Entry 4HVB (X-ray diffraction, 2.35 A resolution); this record covers chain A.

Chain A:
Protein: Phosphatidylinositol 4,5-bisphosphate 3-kinase catalytic subunit gamma isoform
Source organism: Homo sapiens
Notes: EC 2.7.1.153, 2.7.11.1; fragment: Catalytic subunit
UniProtKB: P48736 (PK3CG_HUMAN); numbering as in UniProt (aligned over 144-1102)
Chain sequence (966 residues; row label = number of the first residue in the row):
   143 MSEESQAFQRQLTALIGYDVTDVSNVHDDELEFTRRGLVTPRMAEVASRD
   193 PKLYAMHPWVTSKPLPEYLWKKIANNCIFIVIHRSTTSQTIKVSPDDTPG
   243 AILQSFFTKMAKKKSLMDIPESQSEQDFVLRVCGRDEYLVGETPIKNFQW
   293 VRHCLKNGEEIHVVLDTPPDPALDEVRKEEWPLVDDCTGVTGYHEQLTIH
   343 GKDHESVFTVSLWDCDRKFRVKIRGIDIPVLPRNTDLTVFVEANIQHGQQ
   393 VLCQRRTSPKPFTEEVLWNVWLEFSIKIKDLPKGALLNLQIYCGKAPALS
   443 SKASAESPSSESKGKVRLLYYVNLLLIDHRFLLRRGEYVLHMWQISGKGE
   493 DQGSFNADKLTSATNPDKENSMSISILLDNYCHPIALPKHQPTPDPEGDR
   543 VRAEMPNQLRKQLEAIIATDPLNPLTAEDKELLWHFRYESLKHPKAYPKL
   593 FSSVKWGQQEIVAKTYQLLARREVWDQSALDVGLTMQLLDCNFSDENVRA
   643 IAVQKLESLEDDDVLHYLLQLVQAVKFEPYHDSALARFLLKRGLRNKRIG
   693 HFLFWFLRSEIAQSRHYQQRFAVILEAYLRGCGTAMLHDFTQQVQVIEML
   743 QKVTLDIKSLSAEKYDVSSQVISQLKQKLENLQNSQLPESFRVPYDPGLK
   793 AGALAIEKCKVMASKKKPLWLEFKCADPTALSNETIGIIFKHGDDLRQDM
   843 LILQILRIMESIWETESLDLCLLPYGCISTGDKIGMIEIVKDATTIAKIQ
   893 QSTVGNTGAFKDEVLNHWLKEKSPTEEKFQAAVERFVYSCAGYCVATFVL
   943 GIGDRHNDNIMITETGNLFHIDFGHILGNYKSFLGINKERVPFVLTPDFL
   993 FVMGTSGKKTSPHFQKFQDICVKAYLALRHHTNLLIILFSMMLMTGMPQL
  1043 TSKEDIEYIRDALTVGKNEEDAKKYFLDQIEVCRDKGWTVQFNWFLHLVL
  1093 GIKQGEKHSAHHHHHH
Disordered / not traced: 143, 255-268, 323-356, 374-378, 436-459, 490-496, 523-524, 529-543, 754-759, 973-982, 1091-1108
Differences from the reference sequence: expression tag (143, 1103-1108); conflict Arg459 (Gln in P48736)
Swiss-Prot annotation at these positions:
  - region: Val803 to Lys809 (G-loop), Gly943 to Asn951 (Catalytic loop), His962 to Thr988 (Activation loop)
  - binding site (ATP): Gly829 to Leu838, Leu864 to Thr872, Phe961 to Leu969
  - modified residue: Thr1024 (Phosphothreonine), Ser1101 (Phosphoserine)
Small-molecule neighbours: 19P (1-{1-[(2S)-2-hydroxypropanoyl]piperidin-4-yl}-3-methyl-8-(6-methylpyridin-3-yl)-1,3-dihydro-2H-imidazo[4,5-c][1,5]naphthyridin-2-one): Met804, Pro810, Trp812, Ile831, Lys833, Asp836, Leu838, Asp841, Tyr867, Ile879, Glu880, Ile881, Val882, Ala885, Asn951, Met953, Ile963, Asp964
Reported in the primary citation:
  - binding site for 19P: Lys833, Asp964

In short:
Chain A binds compound 19P. From UniProt: 28 ATP-binding residues. From the paper: a binding site for 19P at
Lys833 and Asp964.
Chain A is Phosphatidylinositol 4,5-bisphosphate 3-kinase catalytic subunit gamma isoform (Homo sapiens); the
structure, Catalytic unit of PI3Kg in complex with PI3K/mTOR dual inhibitor PF-04979064, was determined by
X-ray diffraction (same publication as 3ML8 and 3ML9).
